PDB entry 5KX7 | X-ray diffraction, 2.80 A resolution | chain A

# Chain A
Molecule: Interleukin-1 receptor-associated kinase 4
Source organism: Homo sapiens
Notes: EC 2.7.11.1; fragment: kinase domain
UniProtKB: Q9NWZ3 (IRAK4_HUMAN); residue numbers follow UniProt; this construct covers 160-460
Sequence (301 residues; numbered 160 to 460; the number before each row is that of its first residue):
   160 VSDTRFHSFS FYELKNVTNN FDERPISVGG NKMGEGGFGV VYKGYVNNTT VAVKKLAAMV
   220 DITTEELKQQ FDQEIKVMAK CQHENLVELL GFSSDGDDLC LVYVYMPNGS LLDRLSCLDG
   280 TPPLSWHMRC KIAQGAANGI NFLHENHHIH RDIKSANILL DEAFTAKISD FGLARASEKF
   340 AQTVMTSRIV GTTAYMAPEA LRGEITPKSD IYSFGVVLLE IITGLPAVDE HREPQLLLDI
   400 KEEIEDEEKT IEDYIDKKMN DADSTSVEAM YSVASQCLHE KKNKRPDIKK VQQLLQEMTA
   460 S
Unresolved in the structure: 160-191, 203-207, 213-231, 338-341, 460
Modified / non-standard residues: Thr342 (phosphothreonine; TPO); Thr345 (phosphothreonine; TPO); Ser346 (phosphoserine; SEP)

# Summary
Chain A is Interleukin-1 receptor-associated kinase 4 (Homo sapiens); the structure, Irak4-inhibitor
co-structure, was determined by X-ray diffraction together with 5KX8 from the same study.
